PDB entry 8V7Q | X-ray diffraction, 3.00 A resolution | chains A and C

[Chain A (and C)]
Protein: Invasin IpaD
From: Shigella flexneri
Notes: engineered mutation(s): Q148 deleted; chain C of this document is another copy of the same molecule, construct and numbering; everything in this record applies to it too
UniProtKB: P18013 (IPAD_SHIFL); aligned to UniProt positions 123-320 over residues 123-320 (the alignment contains insertions or deletions, so no single offset holds)
Sequence (198 residues; each row starts with the number of its first residue):
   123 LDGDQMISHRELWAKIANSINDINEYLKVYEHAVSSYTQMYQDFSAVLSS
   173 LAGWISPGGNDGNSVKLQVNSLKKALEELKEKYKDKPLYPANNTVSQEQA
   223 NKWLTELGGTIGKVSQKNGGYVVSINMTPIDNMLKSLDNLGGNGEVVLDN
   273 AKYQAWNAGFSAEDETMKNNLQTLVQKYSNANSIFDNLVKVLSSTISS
Disordered / not traced: 123, 180-184, 241, 320 (chain C: 123, 181-184, 320)

[Interface between chain A and chain C]
Residue-residue contacts (32):
  Gly125(A) with Arg132(C), hydrogen bond (backbone-backbone)
  Asp126(A) with Arg132(C), salt bridge
  Gln127(A) with Ser130(C); His131(C), hydrogen bond (backbone-backbone)
  Met128(A) with Met128(C), hydrophobic; Ile129(C); Ser130(C)
  Ile129(A) with Met128(C); Ile129(C), hydrogen bond (backbone-backbone); His131(C); Leu134(C), hydrophobic
  Ser130(A) with Gln127(C); Met128(C)
  His131(A) with Gly125(C); Gln127(C), hydrogen bond (backbone-backbone); Ile129(C)
  Arg132(A) with Gly125(C), hydrogen bond (side chain-backbone); Asp126(C), salt bridge
  Leu134(A) with Ile129(C), hydrophobic; Leu134(C), hydrophobic
  Lys137(A) with Thr317(C); Ile318(C)
  Ser141(A) with Thr317(C)
  Gln298(A) with Asn302(C), hydrogen bond
  Asn302(A) with Asn302(C); Ser305(C); Ile306(C)
  Ser305(A) with Ile306(C)
  Ile306(A) with Ile306(C), hydrophobic; Asn309(C); Leu310(C), hydrophobic
  Leu310(A) with Val313(C), hydrophobic
Other interface residues (no listed pair), chain A (19 interface residues in all): Asp124, Trp135, Asn309
Other interface residues (no listed pair), chain C (19 interface residues in all): Gln298, Leu314

[In short]
The chain A/chain C interface involves 19 residues from each chain; the contacts include 6 hydrogen bonds and
2 salt bridges. Polar pairs include Asp126(A)-Arg132(C), Arg132(A)-Gly125(C) and Gln298(A)-Asn302(C).
Both chains are Invasin IpaD (Shigella flexneri). Entry 8V7Q (IpaD (122-321) Pi-helix Mutant (delta Q148) Apo
Structure) was determined by X-ray diffraction, deposited together with 8V5C, 8V5E and 8V7S.
